PDB entry 5FSP | X-ray diffraction, 1.70 A resolution | chain A

Chain A:
Molecule: Thermolysin
Organism: Bacillus thermoproteolyticus
Notes: EC 3.4.24.27
UniProtKB: P00800 (THER_BACTH); residues 1-316 here correspond to UniProt positions 233-548 (UniProt number = residue number + 232)
Amino-acid sequence (316 residues; each row starts with the number of its first residue):
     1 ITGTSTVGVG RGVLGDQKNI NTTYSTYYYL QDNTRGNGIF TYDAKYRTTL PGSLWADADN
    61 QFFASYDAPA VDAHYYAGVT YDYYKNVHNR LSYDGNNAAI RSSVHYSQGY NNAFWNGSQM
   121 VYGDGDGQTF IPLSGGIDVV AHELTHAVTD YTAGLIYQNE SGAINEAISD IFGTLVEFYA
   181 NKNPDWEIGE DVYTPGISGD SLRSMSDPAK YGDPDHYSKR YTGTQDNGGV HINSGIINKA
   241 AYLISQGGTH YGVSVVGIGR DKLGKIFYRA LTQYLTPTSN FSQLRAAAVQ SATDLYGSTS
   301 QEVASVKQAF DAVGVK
Ligand contacts:
  - Ca2+ (CA), molecule 1: Asp57, Asp59, Gln61, Phe62
  - Ca2+ (CA), molecule 2: Asp138, Glu177, Asp185, Glu187, Ile188, Gly189, Glu190
  - Ca2+ (CA), molecule 3: Glu177, Lys182, Asn183, Pro184, Asp185, Glu190, Asp191
  - Ca2+ (CA), molecule 4: Tyr193, Thr194, Pro195, Ile197, Asp200
  - krypton (KR), molecule 1: Val7, Asn19, Ile20, Asn21
  - krypton (KR), molecule 2: Arg35, Gly36, Asn37, Gly38, Ile39, Tyr81, Ser92, Asn97, Ala98, Ala99, Ile100
  - krypton (KR), molecule 3: Pro51, Arg101, Gln119
  - krypton (KR), molecule 4: Tyr81, Tyr84, Ser92, Tyr93, Leu144, Val148
  - krypton (KR), molecule 5: Ile131, Glu190, Asp191, Val192, Tyr193, Thr194, Pro195
  - krypton (KR), molecule 6: Val139, His142, Glu143, Ile188, Arg203
  - krypton (KR), molecule 7: Glu160, Tyr217, Arg220, Asn233, Ile236, Phe281
  - krypton (KR), molecule 8: Gly212, Asp213, Pro214, Lys219
  - lysine / valine: Asn111, Asn112, Ala113, Phe130, Leu133, Val139, His142, Glu143, Glu166, Leu202, Arg203, Asp226, His231
  - Zn2+ (ZN): His142, Glu143, His146, Tyr157, Glu166, Ser169, His231
Swiss-Prot annotation at these positions:
  - active site: Glu143, His231 (Proton donor)
  - binding site (Ca(2+)): Asp57, Asp59, Gln61, Asp138, Glu177, Asn183, Asp185, Glu187, Glu190, Tyr193, Thr194, Ile197, Asp200
  - binding site (Zn(2+)): His142, His146, Glu166

Summary:
Bound to chain A: lysine / valine, Zn2+, 8 copies of krypton and 4 copies of Ca2+. UniProt lists active-site
residues Glu143 and His231, 13 Ca2+-binding residues and 3 Zn2+-binding residues.
Chain A is Thermolysin (Bacillus thermoproteolyticus); the structure, Structure of thermolysin prepared by the
'soak-and-freeze' method under 100 bar of krypton pressure, was determined by X-ray diffraction, deposited
together with 5FRC, 5FSJ, 5FSS and 5FST.
